PDB entry 2YVP | X-ray diffraction, 1.66 A resolution | chain A

# Chain A
Name: MutT/nudix family protein
From: Thermus thermophilus
Notes: EC 3.6.1.-
Reference sequence: Q5SJY9 (Q5SJY9_THET8); residue numbers follow UniProt; this construct covers 1-182
Amino-acid sequence (182 residues; each row starts with the number of its first residue):
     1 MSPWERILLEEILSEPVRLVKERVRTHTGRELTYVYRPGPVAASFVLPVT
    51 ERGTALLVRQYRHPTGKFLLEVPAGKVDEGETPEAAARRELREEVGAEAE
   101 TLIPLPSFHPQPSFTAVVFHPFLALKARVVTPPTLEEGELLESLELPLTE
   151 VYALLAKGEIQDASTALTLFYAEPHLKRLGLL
Ion coordination: Mg2+ site 1: Ala-74, Glu-94 (together with methylene ADP-beta-xylose); Mg2+ site 2: Glu-90, Glu-94, Glu-139 (together with methylene ADP-beta-xylose); Mg2+ site 3 near Glu-90 (its only coordinating residue here)
Ligand contacts: methylene ADP-beta-xylose (RBY): Pro-16, Val-17, Leu-32, Thr-33, Tyr-34, Val-35, Ala-43, Phe-45, Gln-60, Arg-62, Ala-74, Gly-75, Lys-76, Glu-90, Glu-94, Gln-111, Ser-113, Phe-114, Val-117, Phe-119, Glu-136, Glu-137, Gly-138, Glu-139
Reported in the primary citation:
  - Mg2+ coordination: Ala-74, Glu-90, Glu-94, Glu-139
  - conformationally variable residues (order/disorder transition): Glu-136
  - binding site for methylene ADP-beta-xylose: Arg-62, Lys-76, Gln-111, Ser-113
  - catalytic residues: Glu-90, Glu-94
  - mutagenesis - E136Q (12-fold): decreased catalytic activity on ADPR
  - mutagenesis - E90Q, E94Q, E136Q (9-fold): decreased catalytic activity on FAD

# Overview
Ligands of chain A: methylene ADP-beta-xylose. Ala-74 and Glu-94 form the Mg2+ site 1. The Mg2+ site 2 is
built by Glu-90, Glu-94 and Glu-139. From the paper: catalytic residues Glu-90 and Glu-94; E90Q, E94Q and
E136Q reduce catalytic activity on FAD.
Chain A is MutT/nudix family protein (Thermus thermophilus); the structure, Crystal structure of NDX2 in
complex with MG2+ and ampcpr from thermus thermophilus HB8, was determined by X-ray diffraction (same
publication as 2YVM and 2YVN).
